4OY8 - chain A; structure by X-ray diffraction, 1.40 A resolution.

# Chain A
Protein: Putative secreted cellulose-binding protein
Source organism: Streptomyces coelicolor
Reference sequence: Q9RJC1 (Q9RJC1_STRCO); residue numbers follow UniProt; this construct covers 43-228
Amino-acid sequence (186 residues; row label = number of the first residue in the row):
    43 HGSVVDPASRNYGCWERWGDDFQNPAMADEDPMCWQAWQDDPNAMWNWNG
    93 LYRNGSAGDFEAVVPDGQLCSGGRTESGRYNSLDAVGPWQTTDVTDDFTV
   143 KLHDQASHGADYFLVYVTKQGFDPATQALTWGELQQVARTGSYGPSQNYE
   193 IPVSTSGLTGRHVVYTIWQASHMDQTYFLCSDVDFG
Cystine bridges: C56-C76, C112-C222
Bound ions: Zn2+ site 1: H43, H150 (together with acetate ion); Zn2+ site 2 near D48 (its only coordinating residue here); Zn2+ site 3: D71, Y94, E118 (together with acetate ion); Zn2+ site 4: E118 (together with acetate ion); Zn2+ site 5 near D135 (its only coordinating residue here); Zn2+ site 6: H145, Q147; Zn2+ site 7: H145, N190; Zn2+ site 8 near D226 (its only coordinating residue here)
From the paper describing this entry:
  - specificity-determining residues: D146 (proposed by the authors, not directly observed)

# Summary
H43 and H150 coordinate Zn2+ site 1. The Zn2+ site 3 is built by D71, Y94 and E118. The paper reports the
specificity determinant D146.
Chain A is Putative secreted cellulose-binding protein (Streptomyces coelicolor); the structure, Structure of
ScLPMO10B in complex with zinc, was determined by X-ray diffraction (same publication as 4OY6 and 4OY7).
